PDB entry 8CMK | X-ray diffraction, 2.94 A resolution | chains A and B of the 5 polymer chains in the assembly

== Chain A (and B) ==
Name: Transportin-3
Organism: Homo sapiens
Notes: chain B of this document is another copy of the same molecule, construct and numbering; everything in this record applies to it too
UniProt: Q9Y5L0 (TNPO3_HUMAN); numbering as in UniProt (aligned over 1-923)
Chain sequence (923 residues; numbered 1 to 923; the number before each row is that of its first residue):
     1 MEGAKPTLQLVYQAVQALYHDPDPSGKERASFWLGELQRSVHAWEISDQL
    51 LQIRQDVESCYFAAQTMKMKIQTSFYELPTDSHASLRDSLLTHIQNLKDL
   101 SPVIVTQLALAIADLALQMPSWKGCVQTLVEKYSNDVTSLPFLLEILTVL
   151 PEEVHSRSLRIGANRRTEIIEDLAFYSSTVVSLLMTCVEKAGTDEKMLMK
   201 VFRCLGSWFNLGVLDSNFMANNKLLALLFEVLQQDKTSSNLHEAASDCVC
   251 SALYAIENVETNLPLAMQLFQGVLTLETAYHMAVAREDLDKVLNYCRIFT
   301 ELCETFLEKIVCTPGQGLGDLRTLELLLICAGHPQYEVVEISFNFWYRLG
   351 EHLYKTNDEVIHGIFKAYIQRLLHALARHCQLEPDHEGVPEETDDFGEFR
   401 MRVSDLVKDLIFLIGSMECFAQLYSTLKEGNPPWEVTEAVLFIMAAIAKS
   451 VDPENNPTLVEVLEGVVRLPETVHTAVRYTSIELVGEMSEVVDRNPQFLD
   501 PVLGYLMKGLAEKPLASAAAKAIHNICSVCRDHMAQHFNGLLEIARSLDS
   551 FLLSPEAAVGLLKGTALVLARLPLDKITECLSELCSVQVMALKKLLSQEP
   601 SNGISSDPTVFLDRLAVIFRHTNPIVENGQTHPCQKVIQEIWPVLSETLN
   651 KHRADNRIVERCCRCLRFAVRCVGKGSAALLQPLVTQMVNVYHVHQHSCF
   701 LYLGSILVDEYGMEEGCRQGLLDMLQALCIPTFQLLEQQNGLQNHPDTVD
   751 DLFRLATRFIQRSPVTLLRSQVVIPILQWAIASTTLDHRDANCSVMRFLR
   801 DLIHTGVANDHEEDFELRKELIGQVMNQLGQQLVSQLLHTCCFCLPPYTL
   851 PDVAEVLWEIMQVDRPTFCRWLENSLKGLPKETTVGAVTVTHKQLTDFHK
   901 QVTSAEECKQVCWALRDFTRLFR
Not modelled in the structure: 1-2, 881-887, 923 (chain B: 1-11, 21-22, 42-44, 57-58, 601-604, 881-887, 923)
Sequence notes: engineered mutation Ala-511 (Cys in Q9Y5L0)
Swiss-Prot annotation at these positions:
  - modified residue: Met-1 (N-acetylmethionine), Ser-74 (Phosphoserine), Thr-896 (Phosphothreonine)
  - natural variant: Arg-818 (R818P: In LGMDD2), Arg-920 to Arg-923 (sequence variant, change not given here; In LGMDD2), Arg-923 (R923DSSHSCTVPVTQECLF: In LGMDD2; R923RCSHSCTVPVTQECLF: In LGMDD2)
  - mutagenesis: Glu-145 to Glu-153 (Decreased interaction with GTP-bound Ran), Arg-620 (R620A: In 9Ala; abolished interaction with SRSF1 and CPSF6 without affecting interaction with GTP-bound Ran; when associated with A-660, A-664, A-667, A-671, A-702, A-750, A-751 and A-758), Glu-660 (E660A: In 9Ala; abolished interaction with SRSF1 and CPSF6 without affecting interaction with GTP-bound Ran; when associated with A-620, A-664, A-667, A-671, A-702, A-750, A-751 and A-758), Arg-664 (R664A: Abolished interaction with SRSF1. In 9Ala; abolished interaction with SRSF1 and CPSF6 without affecting interaction with GTP-bound Ran ...), Arg-667 (R667A: In 9Ala; abolished interaction with SRSF1 and CPSF6 without affecting interaction with GTP-bound Ran; when associated with A-620, A-660, A-664, A-671, A-702, A-750, A-751 and A-758), Arg-671 (R671A: Abolished interaction with SRSF1. In 9Ala; abolished interaction with SRSF1 and CPSF6 without affecting interaction with GTP-bound Ran ...), Tyr-702 (Y702A: Abolished interaction with SRSF1. In 9Ala; abolished interaction with SRSF1 and CPSF6 without affecting interaction with GTP-bound Ran ...), Asp-750 (D750A: Abolished interaction with SRSF1. In 9Ala; abolished interaction with SRSF1 and CPSF6 without affecting interaction with GTP-bound Ran ...), Asp-751 (D751A: In 9Ala; abolished interaction with SRSF1 and CPSF6 without affecting interaction with GTP-bound Ran; when associated with A-620, A-660, A-664, A-667, A-671, A-702, A-750 and A-758), Arg-754 (R754A: Abolished interaction with SRSF1), Arg-758 (R758A: Abolished interaction with SRSF1. In 9Ala; abolished interaction with SRSF1 and CPSF6 without affecting interaction with GTP-bound Ran ...)
Reported in the primary citation:
  - self-association interface (contacts with another copy of this molecule); pairs are residue here / residue on that copy: Glu-304/Lys-877 (salt bridge)
  - mutagenesis - C511A: unchanged binding to Cold-inducible RNA-binding protein
  - mutagenesis - C511A: increased stability (citing earlier work)

== Interface between chain A and chain B ==
Contacting residue pairs (71; chain A residue first):
  Tyr-76(A) / Asn-164(B)
  Tyr-76(A) / Arg-165(B)
  His-155(A) / Gln-894(B)  hydrogen bond
  Arg-157(A) / Gln-901(B)  hydrogen bond
  Arg-157(A) / Asp-917(B)  salt bridge
  Asn-164(A) / Glu-77(B)
  Asn-210(A) / Thr-891(B)
  Leu-211(A) / Thr-891(B)
  Tyr-254(A) / His-892(B)
  Glu-304(A) / Lys-877(B)  salt bridge
  Asn-344(A) / Arg-870(B)
  Asn-344(A) / Glu-873(B)  hydrogen bond
  Asn-344(A) / Asn-874(B)
  Tyr-347(A) / Arg-870(B)
  Arg-348(A) / Asn-874(B)
  Arg-348(A) / Lys-877(B)
  Glu-351(A) / Gln-831(B)
  Tyr-354(A) / Gln-828(B)  hydrogen bond
  Lys-449(A) / Glu-820(B)
  Lys-449(A) / Gln-824(B)  hydrogen bond (backbone-side chain)
  Glu-490(A) / Arg-769(B)  salt bridge
  His-524(A) / Glu-816(B)  salt bridge
  Lys-563(A) / His-811(B)  hydrogen bond (side chain-backbone)
  Lys-563(A) / Glu-812(B)
  Lys-563(A) / Glu-813(B)  hydrogen bond (side chain-backbone)
  Lys-563(A) / Glu-816(B)  salt bridge
  Leu-567(A) / Asp-814(B)
  Val-617(A) / Glu-812(B)
  Arg-620(A) / Asp-810(B)  salt bridge
  Arg-620(A) / Glu-812(B)  salt bridge
  Arg-620(A) / Glu-813(B)
  His-621(A) / Glu-812(B)  hydrogen bond (side chain-backbone)
  His-621(A) / Asp-814(B)
  Asn-628(A) / Asn-628(B)
  Asn-628(A) / Gly-629(B)  hydrogen bond (side chain-backbone)
  Arg-664(A) / Glu-812(B)  salt bridge
  Lys-675(A) / Asn-628(B)
  Glu-715(A) / Ile-625(B)
  Arg-769(A) / Glu-490(B)  salt bridge
  Asp-810(A) / Arg-620(B)  salt bridge
  His-811(A) / Lys-563(B)  hydrogen bond (backbone-side chain)
  Glu-812(A) / Val-617(B)
  Glu-812(A) / Arg-620(B)  salt bridge
  Glu-812(A) / His-621(B)  hydrogen bond (backbone-side chain)
  Glu-812(A) / Arg-664(B)  salt bridge
  Glu-813(A) / Lys-563(B)  hydrogen bond (backbone-side chain)
  Glu-813(A) / Arg-620(B)  salt bridge
  Asp-814(A) / Leu-567(B)
  Asp-814(A) / His-621(B)
  Glu-816(A) / His-524(B)  salt bridge
  Glu-816(A) / Lys-563(B)  salt bridge
  Glu-820(A) / Lys-449(B)
  Gln-824(A) / Lys-449(B)
  Gln-828(A) / Tyr-354(B)  hydrogen bond (backbone-side chain)
  Arg-870(A) / Asn-344(B)
  Arg-870(A) / Tyr-347(B)
  Glu-873(A) / Asn-344(B)  hydrogen bond
  Asn-874(A) / Asn-344(B)
  Asn-874(A) / Arg-348(B)
  Lys-877(A) / Glu-304(B)  salt bridge
  Lys-877(A) / Arg-348(B)
  Thr-891(A) / His-155(B)
  Thr-891(A) / Asn-210(B)  hydrogen bond
  Thr-891(A) / Leu-211(B)
  His-892(A) / Asn-210(B)
  His-892(A) / Tyr-254(B)
  Lys-893(A) / Glu-153(B)  salt bridge
  Lys-893(A) / Ser-156(B)  hydrogen bond
  Lys-893(A) / Arg-157(B)
  Gln-894(A) / His-155(B)  hydrogen bond (side chain-backbone)
  Glu-907(A) / Arg-789(B)  salt bridge
Also at the interface, not in a pair above, chain A (61 interface residues in all): Thr-80, Lys-408, Asp-409, Phe-412, Val-559, Asp-613, Phe-668, Arg-789, Phe-815, Leu-817, Gln-831, Gln-832, Gly-878, Thr-889, Val-890, Asp-897, Leu-921
Also at the interface, not in a pair above, chain B (62 interface residues in all): Thr-80, Ile-161, Glu-257, Glu-351, Lys-355, Ser-528, Arg-531, Val-559, Asp-613, Phe-668, Phe-815, Asn-827, Lys-893, Glu-907

== In short ==
The interface between chain A and chain B involves 61 residues on one side and 62 on the other; the contacts
include 17 hydrogen bonds and 18 salt bridges. Polar contacts include Arg-157(A)/Asp-917(B),
Glu-304(A)/Lys-877(B) and Glu-490(A)/Arg-769(B). The paper reports that C511A of chain A increases stability;
a self-association interface involving Glu-304(A) and Lys-877(A).
Both chains are Transportin-3 (Homo sapiens). Entry 8CMK (Transportin-3 TNPO3 in complex with RSY region of
CIRBP) was determined by X-ray diffraction.
